Entry 4U1P (X-ray diffraction, 1.40 A resolution); this record covers chains A and B.

Chain A:
Name: Tyrosine-protein kinase Fyn
From: Homo sapiens
Notes: EC 2.7.10.2; fragment: Human Fyn-SH2 domain, RESIDUES 148-248
UniProtKB: P06241 (FYN_HUMAN); residues 22-122 here correspond to UniProt positions 148-248 (UniProt number = residue number + 126)
Chain sequence (122 residues; row label = number of the first residue in the row):
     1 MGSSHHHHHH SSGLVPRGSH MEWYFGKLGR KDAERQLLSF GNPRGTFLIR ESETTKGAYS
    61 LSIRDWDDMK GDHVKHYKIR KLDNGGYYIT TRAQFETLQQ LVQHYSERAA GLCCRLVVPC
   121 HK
Disordered / not traced: 1-8, 13-20, 122
Differences from the reference sequence: initiating methionine (1); expression tag (2-21)
UniProt features mapped onto this chain:
  - modified residue: Y59 (Phosphotyrosine)
Bound ions: Na+: Q36, S39, H121

Chain B:
Name: Middle T antigen
UniProtKB: K0F5T5 (K0F5T5_POVHA); residues 1-11 here correspond to UniProt positions 320-330 (UniProt number = residue number + 319)
Chain sequence (11 residues; each row starts with the number of its first residue):
     1 EPQYEEIPIY L
Modified / non-standard residues: Y4 (O-phosphotyrosine; PTR)

How chain A and chain B interact:
Pairs across the interface (23):
  R30(A) - P2(B)
  R30(A) - Q3(B)  hydrogen bond (side chain-backbone)
  R30(A) - Y4(B)
  R50(A) - Y4(B)
  S52(A) - Y4(B)
  E53(A) - Y4(B)
  T54(A) - P2(B)
  T54(A) - Y4(B)
  S60(A) - Y4(B)
  K75(A) - E5(B)
  H76(A) - Y4(B)
  H76(A) - E5(B)  hydrogen bond (backbone-backbone)
  Y77(A) - Y4(B)
  Y77(A) - E5(B)
  K78(A) - Y4(B)
  I89(A) - I7(B)  hydrophobic
  T90(A) - I7(B)
  T90(A) - I9(B)
  Y105(A) - I7(B)
  A110(A) - I7(B)
  G111(A) - I7(B)
  G111(A) - P8(B)
  L112(A) - I7(B)  hydrophobic
Other interface residues (no listed pair), chain A (17 interface residues in all): E51
Other interface residues (no listed pair), chain B (9 interface residues in all): E1, E6

Summary:
17 residues of chain A and 9 residues of chain B are in contact, with 2 hydrogen bonds. Polar contacts include
R30(A)-Q3(B) and H76(A)-E5(B). The Na+ site is built by Q36(A), S39(A) and H121(A).
Here chain A is Tyrosine-protein kinase Fyn (Homo sapiens) and chain B is Middle T antigen. Entry 4U1P (Human
Fyn-SH2 domain in complex with a synthetic high-affinity phospho-peptide) was determined by X-ray diffraction.
